PDB entry 7CP6 | X-ray diffraction, 2.20 A resolution | chain A

Chain A:
Protein: MAK1-like monooxygenase
From: Aspergillus fumigatus Z5
Reference sequence: A0A0J5T0B0 (A0A0J5T0B0_ASPFM); residues 1-452 here = UniProt positions 1-452
Amino-acid sequence (459 residues; each row starts with the number of its first residue):
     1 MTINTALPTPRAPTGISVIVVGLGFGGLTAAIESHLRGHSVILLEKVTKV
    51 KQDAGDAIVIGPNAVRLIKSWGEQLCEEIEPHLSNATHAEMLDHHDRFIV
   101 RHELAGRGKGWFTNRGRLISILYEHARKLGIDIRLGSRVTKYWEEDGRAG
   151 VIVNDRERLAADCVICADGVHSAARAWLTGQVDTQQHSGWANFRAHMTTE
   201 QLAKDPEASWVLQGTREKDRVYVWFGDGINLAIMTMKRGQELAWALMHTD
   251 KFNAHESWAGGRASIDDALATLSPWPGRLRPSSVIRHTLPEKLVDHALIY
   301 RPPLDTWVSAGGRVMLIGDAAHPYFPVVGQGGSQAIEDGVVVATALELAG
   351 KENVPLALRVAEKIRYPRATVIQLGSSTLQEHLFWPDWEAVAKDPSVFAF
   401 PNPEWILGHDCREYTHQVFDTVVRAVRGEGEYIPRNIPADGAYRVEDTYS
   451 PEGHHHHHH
Not modelled in the structure: 1-4, 105-108, 182-187, 253-259, 400-401, 444-459
Sequence notes: engineered mutation Ile119 (Leu in A0A0J5T0B0), Thr140 (Ala in A0A0J5T0B0); expression tag (453-459)
Ion coordination: Hg2+ near Cys76 (its only coordinating residue here)
Small-molecule neighbours: FAD (flavin-adenine dinucleotide): Val21, Gly22, Leu23, Gly24, Phe25, Gly26, Gly27, Leu44, Glu45, Lys46, Val47, Ile58, Val59, Ile60, Arg115, Ser137, Arg138, Val139, Ala167, Asp168, Gly169, Asn192, Leu298, Gly318, Asp319, Pro326, Gly329, Gln330, Gly331, Gly332, Ser333, Ala335

Summary:
Ligands of chain A: flavin-adenine dinucleotide.
Chain A is MAK1-like monooxygenase (Aspergillus fumigatus Z5); the structure, Crystal structure of FqzB, was
determined by X-ray diffraction (same publication as 7CP7).
